PDB entry 8BPI | X-ray diffraction, 2.00 A resolution | chain XXX

# Chain XXX
Name: Gamma-crystallin D
From: Homo sapiens
Notes: engineered mutation(s): R36S
UniProtKB: P07320 (CRGD_HUMAN); residues 1-173 here correspond to UniProt positions 2-174 (UniProt number = residue number + 1)
Amino-acid sequence (182 residues; row label = number of the first residue in the row; numbers below 1 keep their minus sign (Met-8 is residue -8)):
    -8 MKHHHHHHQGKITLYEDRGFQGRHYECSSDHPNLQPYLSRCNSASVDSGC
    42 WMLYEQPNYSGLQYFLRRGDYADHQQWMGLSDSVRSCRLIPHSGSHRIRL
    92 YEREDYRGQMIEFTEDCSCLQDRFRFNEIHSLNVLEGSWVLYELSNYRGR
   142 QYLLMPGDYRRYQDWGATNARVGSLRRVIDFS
Unresolved in the structure: -8 to 0, 173
Construct notes: initiating methionine (-8); expression tag (-7 to 0); variant Ser36 (Arg37 in P07320)
Modified residues: Cys41 (S-hydroxycysteine; CSO); Cys110 (S-hydroxycysteine; CSO)
Curated features (UniProtKB/Swiss-Prot):
  - region: His83 to Ser86 (Connecting peptide)
Reported in the primary citation:
  - post-translational modification sites: Cys41

# Overview
From the paper: a modification site at Cys41.
Chain XXX is Gamma-crystallin D (Homo sapiens); the structure, Human Gamma-D crystallin R36S mutant after UV
illumination, was determined by X-ray diffraction, deposited together with 8Q3L and 8BD0.
